PDB entry 4YOA | X-ray diffraction, 1.70 A resolution | chain A

[Chain A]
Molecule: HIV-1 Protease
Source organism: Human immunodeficiency virus 1
UniProtKB: Q5RTL1 (Q5RTL1_9HIV1); numbering as in UniProt (aligned over 1-99)
Amino-acid sequence (99 residues; numbered 1 to 99; the number before each row is that of its first residue):
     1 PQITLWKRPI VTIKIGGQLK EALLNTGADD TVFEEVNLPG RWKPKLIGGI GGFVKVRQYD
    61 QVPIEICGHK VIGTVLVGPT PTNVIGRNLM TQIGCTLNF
Sequence notes: engineered mutation K7 (Gln in Q5RTL1), N25 (Asp in Q5RTL1), F33 (Leu in Q5RTL1), V36 (Met in Q5RTL1), T82 (Ala in Q5RTL1), V84 (Ile in Q5RTL1)
Residues lining bound ligands: tmc114 (017; (3r,3as,6ar)-hexahydrofuro[2,3-b]furan-3-yl(1S,2R)-3-[[(4-aminophenyl)sulfonyl](isobutyl)amino]-1-benzyl-2-hydroxypropylcarbamate): R8, L23, N25, G27, A28, D29, D30, T31, V32, T80, P81, T82, V84
What the authors report for this chain:
  - conformationally variable residues: P81
  - binding site for tmc114: D29, D30

[In short]
Ligands of chain A: tmc114. The paper reports a binding site for tmc114 at D29 and D30; conformational
variability at P81.
Chain A is HIV-1 Protease (Human immunodeficiency virus 1); the structure, Crsystal structure HIV-1 Protease
MDR769 L33F Complexed with darunavir, was determined by X-ray diffraction, deposited together with 4YOB.
